Entry 6MML (electron microscopy, 7.14 A resolution (low resolution: residue-level contacts below are approximate; hydrogen-bond / salt-bridge calls are withheld)); this record covers chains A and B of the 4 polymer chains in the assembly.

# Chain A
Protein: Glutamate receptor ionotropic, NMDA 1
Source organism: Rattus norvegicus
UniProtKB: P35439 (NMDZ1_RAT), isoform P35439-5; numbering as in UniProt (aligned over 1-838)
Amino-acid sequence (838 residues; row label = number of the first residue in the row):
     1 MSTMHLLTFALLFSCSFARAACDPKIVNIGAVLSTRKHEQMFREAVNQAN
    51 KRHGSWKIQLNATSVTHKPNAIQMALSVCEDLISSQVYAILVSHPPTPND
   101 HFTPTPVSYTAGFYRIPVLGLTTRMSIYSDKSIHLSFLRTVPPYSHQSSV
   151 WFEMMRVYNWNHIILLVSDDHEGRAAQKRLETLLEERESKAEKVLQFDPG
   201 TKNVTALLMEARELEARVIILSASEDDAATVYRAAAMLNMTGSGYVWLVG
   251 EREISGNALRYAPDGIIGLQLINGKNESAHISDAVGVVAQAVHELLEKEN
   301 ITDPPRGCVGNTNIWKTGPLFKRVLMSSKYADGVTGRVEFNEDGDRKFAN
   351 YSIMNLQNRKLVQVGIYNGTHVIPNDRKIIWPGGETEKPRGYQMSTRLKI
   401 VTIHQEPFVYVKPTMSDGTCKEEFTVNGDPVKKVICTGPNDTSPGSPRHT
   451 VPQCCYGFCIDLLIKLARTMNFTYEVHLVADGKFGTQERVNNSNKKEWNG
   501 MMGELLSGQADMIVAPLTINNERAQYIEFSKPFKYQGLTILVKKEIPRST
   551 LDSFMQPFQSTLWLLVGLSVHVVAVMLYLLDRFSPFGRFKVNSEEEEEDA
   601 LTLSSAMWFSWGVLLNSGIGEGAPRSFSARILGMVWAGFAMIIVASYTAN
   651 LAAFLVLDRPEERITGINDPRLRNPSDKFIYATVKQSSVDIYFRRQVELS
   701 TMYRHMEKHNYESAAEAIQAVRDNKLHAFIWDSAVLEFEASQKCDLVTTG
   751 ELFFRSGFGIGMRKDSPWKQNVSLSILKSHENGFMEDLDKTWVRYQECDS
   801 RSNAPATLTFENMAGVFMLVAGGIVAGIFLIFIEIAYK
Not modelled in the structure: 1-24, 545-559, 586-600, 617-626, 798-806
UniProt features mapped onto this chain:
  - region: Leu603 to Pro624 (Pore-forming)
  - binding site (glycine): Pro516, Thr518, Arg523, Ser688, Asp732
  - glycosylation (N-linked (GlcNAc...) asparagine): Asn61, Asn203, Asn239, Asn276, Asn300, Asn350, Asn368, Asn440, Asn471, Asn491, Asn674, Asn771
Disulfides: Cys420-Cys454, Cys436-Cys455
Covalent attachments: N-acetylglucosamine (NAG) linked to Asn61, Asn203, Asn239, Asn276, Asn300, Asn350, Asn368, Asn440, Asn471, Asn491, Asn771

# Chain B
Protein: Glutamate receptor ionotropic, NMDA 2A
Source organism: Rattus norvegicus
UniProtKB: Q00959 (NMDE1_RAT); numbering as in UniProt (aligned over 1-837)
Amino-acid sequence (837 residues; each row starts with the number of its first residue):
     1 MGRLGYWTLLVLPALLVWRDPAQNAAAEKGPPALNIAVLLGHSHDVTERE
    51 LRNLWGPEQATGLPLDVNVVALLMNRTDPKSLITHVCDLMSGARIHGLVF
   101 GDDTDQEAVAQMLDFISSQTFIPILGIHGGASMIMADKDPTSTFFQFGAS
   151 IQQQATVMLKIMQDYDWHVFSLVTTIFPGYRDFISFIKTTVDNSFVGWDM
   201 QNVITLDTSFEDAKTQVQLKKIHSSVILLYCSKDEAVLILSEARSLGLTG
   251 YDFFWIVPSLVSGNTELIPKEFPSGLISVSYDDWDYSLEARVRDGLGILT
   301 TAASSMLEKFSYIPEAKASCYGQAEKPETPLHTLHQFMVNVTWDGKDLSF
   351 TEEGYQVHPRLVVIVLNKDREWEKVGKWENQTLSLRHAVWPRYKSFSDCE
   401 PDDNHLSIVTLEEAPFVIVEDIDPLTETCVRNTVPCRKFVKINNSTNEGM
   451 NVKKCCKGFCIDILKKLSRTVKFTYDLYLVTNGKHGKKVNNVWNGMIGEV
   501 VYQRAVMAVGSLTINEERSEVVDFSVPFVETGISVMVSRSNGTVSPSAFL
   551 EPFSASVWVMMFVMLLIVSAIAVFVFEYFSPVGYNRNLAKGKAPHGPSFT
   601 IGKAIWLLWGLVFNNSVPVQNPKGTTSKIMVSVWAFFAVIFLASYTANLA
   651 AFMIQEEFVDQVTGLSDKKFQRPHDYSPPFRFGTVPNGSTERNIRNNYPY
   701 MHQYMTRFNQRGVEDALVSLKTGKLDAFIYDAAVLNYKAGRDEGCKLVTI
   751 GSGYIFATTGYGIALQKGSPWKRQIDLALLQFVGDGEMEELETLWLTGIC
   801 HNEKNEVMSSQLDIDNMAGVFYMLAAAMALSLITFIW
Not modelled in the structure: 1-33, 324-329, 539-554, 580-597, 801-808
Construct notes: conflict Thr758 (Ser in Q00959)
Disulfides: Cys87-Cys320, Cys429-Cys455, Cys745-Cys800
Covalent attachments: N-acetylglucosamine (NAG) linked to Asn75, Asn340, Asn380, Asn443, Asn444, Asn687

# Chain A / chain B interface
Contacting residue pairs - 85 pairs, chain A then chain B:
  Asn70(A) - Gln323(B)
  Ala71(A) - Gln323(B)
  Ile72(A) - Gln119(B)
  Ile72(A) - Gln323(B)
  Gln73(A) - Cys320(B)
  Gln73(A) - Tyr321(B)
  Gln73(A) - Gln323(B)
  Glu80(A) - Lys80(B)
  Thr105(A) - Phe115(B)
  Pro106(A) - Phe115(B)
  Tyr109(A) - Gln111(B)
  Tyr109(A) - Met112(B)
  Phe113(A) - Thr77(B)
  Phe113(A) - Pro79(B)
  Phe113(A) - Gln106(B)
  Arg115(A) - Gln106(B)
  Arg115(A) - Glu107(B)
  Lys131(A) - Pro178(B)
  Ser132(A) - Ala136(B)
  Ser132(A) - Pro178(B)
  Ser132(A) - Gly179(B)
  Ile133(A) - Ala136(B)
  Leu135(A) - Glu107(B)
  His171(A) - Pro140(B)
  Lys178(A) - Arg181(B)
  Lys178(A) - Asp182(B)
  Gly307(A) - Asp78(B)
  Cys308(A) - Asp78(B)
  Cys308(A) - Lys80(B)
  Val309(A) - Arg76(B)
  Gly310(A) - Arg76(B)
  Thr312(A) - Thr77(B)
  Thr312(A) - Asp78(B)
  Pro319(A) - Ser209(B)
  Arg323(A) - Thr208(B)
  Arg489(A) - Asn193(B)
  Arg489(A) - Ser194(B)
  Arg489(A) - Phe195(B)
  Lys496(A) - Asp192(B)
  Lys496(A) - Asn193(B)
  Lys496(A) - Ser194(B)
  Ser560(A) - Gln811(B)
  Leu562(A) - Asp813(B)
  Leu562(A) - Met817(B)
  Leu565(A) - Met817(B)
  Ser569(A) - Phe821(B)
  Met576(A) - Met828(B)
  Leu580(A) - Phe835(B)
  Phe609(A) - Val617(B)
  Phe609(A) - Pro618(B)
  Gly612(A) - Asn615(B)
  Gly612(A) - Ser616(B)
  Val613(A) - Asn615(B)
  Val613(A) - Val617(B)
  Leu615(A) - Asn615(B)
  Asn616(A) - Asn615(B)
  Asn616(A) - Ser616(B)
  Ser628(A) - Ser831(B)
  Arg630(A) - Trp606(B)
  Leu632(A) - Ala827(B)
  Met634(A) - Ile605(B)
  Met634(A) - Trp606(B)
  Met634(A) - Trp609(B)
  Met634(A) - Gly610(B)
  Val635(A) - Trp609(B)
  Ala637(A) - Phe613(B)
  Ala637(A) - Asn615(B)
  Gly638(A) - Phe613(B)
  Phe639(A) - Val820(B)
  Phe639(A) - Met823(B)
  Ala640(A) - Asn615(B)
  Met641(A) - Phe613(B)
  Ile642(A) - Tyr645(B)
  Ala645(A) - Tyr645(B)
  Ala645(A) - Leu649(B)
  Ala649(A) - Leu649(B)
  Asn650(A) - Gln811(B)
  Ala652(A) - Met653(B)
  Ala653(A) - Met653(B)
  Leu657(A) - Met653(B)
  Pro670(A) - Ile799(B)
  Val697(A) - Val430(B)
  Val697(A) - Arg431(B)
  Val697(A) - Asn432(B)
  Glu698(A) - Asn432(B)
Interface residues without a listed pair, chain A (68 interface residues in all): Thr110, Asp130, Arg174, Ile314, Asn494, Val566, Leu614, Trp636, Ser646, Arg695, Ser700, Arg704
Interface residues without a listed pair, chain B (62 interface residues in all): Val109, Asp137, Asp234, Glu235, Glu420, Val612, Ile654, Leu794, Thr797, Leu824

# In short
Chain A and chain B form an interface of 68 and 62 residues respectively. N-acetylglucosamine is covalently
linked to Asn61(A), Asn203(A), Asn239(A), Asn276(A), Asn300(A) and Asn350(A) and 5 more. N-acetylglucosamine
is covalently linked to Asn75(B), Asn340(B), Asn380(B), Asn443(B), Asn444(B) and Asn687(B).
Chain A is Glutamate receptor ionotropic, NMDA 1 and chain B is Glutamate receptor ionotropic, NMDA 2A, both
from Rattus norvegicus; the structure, Diheteromeric NMDA receptor GluN1/GluN2A in the '2-Knuckle-Asymmetric'
conformation, in complex with glycine and glutamate, in the ..., was determined by electron microscopy,
deposited together with 6MM9, 6MMA, 6MMB, 6MMG, 6MMH, 6MMI and 12 further entries.
